Entry 6YDU (X-ray diffraction, 1.95 A resolution); this record covers chains D and F of the 4 polymer chains in the assembly.

# Chain D
Protein: Methane monooxygenase component A alpha chain
From: Methylosinus trichosporium OB3b
Notes: EC 1.14.13.25
UniProt: P27353 (MEMA_METTR); residues 1-526 here = UniProt positions 1-526
Chain sequence (526 residues; numbered 1 to 526; the number before each row is that of its first residue):
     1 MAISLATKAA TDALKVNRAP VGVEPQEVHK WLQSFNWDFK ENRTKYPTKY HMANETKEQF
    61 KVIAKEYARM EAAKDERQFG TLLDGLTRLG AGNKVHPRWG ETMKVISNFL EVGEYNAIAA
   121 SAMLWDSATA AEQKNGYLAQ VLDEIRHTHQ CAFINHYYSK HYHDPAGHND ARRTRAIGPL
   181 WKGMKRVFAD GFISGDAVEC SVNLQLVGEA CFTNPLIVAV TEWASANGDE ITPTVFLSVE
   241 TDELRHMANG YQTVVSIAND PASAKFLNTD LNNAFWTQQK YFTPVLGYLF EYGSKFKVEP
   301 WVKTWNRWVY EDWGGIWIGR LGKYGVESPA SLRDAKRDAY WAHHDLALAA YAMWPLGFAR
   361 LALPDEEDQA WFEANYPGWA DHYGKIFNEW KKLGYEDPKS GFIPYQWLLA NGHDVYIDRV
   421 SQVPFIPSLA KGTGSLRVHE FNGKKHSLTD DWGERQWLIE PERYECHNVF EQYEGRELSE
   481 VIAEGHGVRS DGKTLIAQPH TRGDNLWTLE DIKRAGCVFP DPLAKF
Disordered / not traced: 1-11
Curated features (UniProtKB/Swiss-Prot):
  - active site: Cys151
  - binding site (Fe cation): Glu114, Glu144, His147, Glu209, Glu243, His246
Bound ions: Fe ion site 1: Glu114, Glu144, His147; Fe ion site 2: Glu144, Glu209, Glu243, His246
What the authors report for this chain:
  - Fe ion coordination: Glu243
  - conformationally variable residues (side-chain flip): Glu243

# Chain F
Protein: Methane monooxygenase
From: Methylosinus trichosporium OB3b
UniProt: A0A1A6FHH2 (A0A1A6FHH2_9RHIZ); numbering as in UniProt (aligned over 1-169)
Chain sequence (169 residues; each row starts with the number of its first residue):
     1 MAKREPIHDN SIRTEWEAKI AKLTSVDQAT KFIQDFRLAY TSPFRKSYDI DVDYQYIERK
    61 IEEKLSVLKT EKLPVADLIT KATTGEDAAA VEATWIAKIK AAKSKYEAER IHIEFRQLYK
   121 PPVLPVNVFL RTDAALGTVL MEIRNTDYYG TPLEGLRKER GVKVLHLQA
Disordered / not traced: 1, 169

# How chain D and chain F interact
Residue-residue contacts (91):
  Lys45(D) with Ala134(F)
  Pro47(D) with Ala134(F); Thr138(F); Met141(F), hydrophobic
  Thr48(D) with Thr138(F); Met141(F)
  Lys49(D) with Met141(F); Asn145(F), hydrogen bond
  Asp196(D) with Met141(F)
  Phe266(D) with Glu142(F); Asn145(F); Thr146(F)
  Thr269(D) with Tyr148(F); Tyr149(F)
  Asn272(D) with Tyr149(F), hydrogen bond
  Asn273(D) with Tyr148(F); Tyr149(F), hydrogen bond
  Pro427(D) with Gln168(F)
  Ser435(D) with Gln168(F)
  Leu436(D) with His166(F); Leu167(F); Gln168(F), hydrogen bond (backbone-side chain)
  Arg437(D) with His166(F); Leu167(F)
  Val438(D) with Val164(F); Leu165(F), hydrogen bond (backbone-backbone); His166(F), hydrogen bond (backbone-backbone)
  His439(D) with Arg157(F); Val162(F); Lys163(F); Val164(F)
  Glu440(D) with Val162(F); Lys163(F), hydrogen bond (backbone-backbone)
  Phe441(D) with Pro43(F); Phe44(F), hydrophobic; Arg160(F); Val162(F), hydrophobic
  Asn442(D) with Pro43(F), hydrogen bond (side chain-backbone); Phe44(F); Arg45(F), hydrogen bond (side chain-backbone); Tyr48(F)
  Lys444(D) with Tyr48(F); Asp51(F)
  Lys445(D) with Leu165(F)
  Asp451(D) with Leu153(F)
  Trp452(D) with Tyr149(F), hydrophobic
  Glu454(D) with Leu153(F); Arg157(F), salt bridge
  Arg455(D) with Tyr148(F), hydrogen bond (side chain-backbone); Tyr149(F); Thr151(F), hydrogen bond (side chain-backbone); Leu153(F); Leu156(F)
  Gln456(D) with Tyr148(F)
  Trp457(D) with Val162(F), hydrophobic
  Leu458(D) with Leu156(F), hydrophobic; Arg157(F); Arg160(F), hydrogen bond (backbone-side chain)
  Ile459(D) with Glu109(F); Arg144(F), hydrogen bond (backbone-side chain); Tyr148(F), hydrophobic; Leu156(F), hydrophobic; Arg160(F)
  Glu460(D) with Arg144(F); Tyr148(F), hydrogen bond
  Pro461(D) with Pro43(F); Arg160(F)
  Glu462(D) with Pro43(F); Ile113(F); Arg144(F), salt bridge
  Glu465(D) with Ser42(F); Pro43(F); Arg45(F), salt bridge
  His467(D) with Asp51(F), salt bridge; Gln55(F)
  Glu471(D) with Arg4(F); Val52(F)
  Gln472(D) with Arg4(F); Ile7(F); Val52(F)
  Glu474(D) with Ala2(F), hydrogen bond (side chain-backbone); Lys3(F); Arg4(F), hydrogen bond (backbone-backbone)
  Gly475(D) with Ala2(F); Lys3(F)
  Arg476(D) with Arg4(F); Glu5(F); Pro6(F)
  Glu484(D) with Pro6(F); Ile7(F), hydrogen bond (side chain-backbone)
  Phe526(D) with His166(F)
Also at the interface, not in a pair above, chain D (45 interface residues in all): Lys265, Asp270, Phe425, Tyr473, Glu480
Also at the interface, not in a pair above, chain F (45 interface residues in all): His8, Tyr54, Lys105, Gly137, Leu140, Gly150, Pro152, Gly161

# Summary
Chain D and chain F each contribute 45 residues to their interface; the contacts include 17 hydrogen bonds and
4 salt bridges. Polar contacts include Glu454(D)-Arg157(F), Glu462(D)-Arg144(F) and Glu465(D)-Arg45(F).
Curated annotation (UniProt) lists active-site residue Cys151(D) and 6 Fe cation-binding residues on chain D.
From the paper: Fe ion coordination by Glu243(D); conformational variability at Glu243(D).
Here chain D is Methane monooxygenase component A alpha chain and chain F is Methane monooxygenase, both from
Methylosinus trichosporium OB3b. Entry 6YDU (XFEL structure of the Soluble methane monooxygenase hydroxylase
and regulatory subunit complex, from Methylosinus trichosporium OB3b ...) was determined by X-ray diffraction,
deposited together with 6YD0, 6YDI and 6YY3.
